Entry 5OEN (X-ray diffraction, 2.92 A resolution); this record covers chains A and B.

Chain A:
Molecule: Interferon regulatory factor 9
Source organism: Mus musculus
Reference sequence: Q61179 (IRF9_MOUSE); numbering as in UniProt (aligned over 206-376)
Amino-acid sequence (171 residues; row label = number of the first residue in the row):
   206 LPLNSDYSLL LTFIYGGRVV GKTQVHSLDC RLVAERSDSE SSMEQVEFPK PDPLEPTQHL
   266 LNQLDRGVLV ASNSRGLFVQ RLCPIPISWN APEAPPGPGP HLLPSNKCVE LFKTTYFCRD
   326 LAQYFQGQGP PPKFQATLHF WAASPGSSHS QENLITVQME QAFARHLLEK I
Disordered / not traced: 349-354
Construct notes: engineered mutation A347 (Glu in Q61179), A348 (Glu in Q61179)
From the paper describing this entry:
  - specificity-determining residues: A276
  - mutagenesis - R236E/F283A, R236E/L274A/F283A: decreased binding to Signal transducer and activator of transcription (chain B)
  - mutagenesis - L233A/R236E/L274A/F283A, L233A/L274A/F283A: abolished binding to Signal transducer and activator of transcription (chain B)
  - mutagenesis - R324E/D325K/Q331E/Q333E/P335S, L326A/F330A/I376A (Kd 17 nM): unchanged binding to Signal transducer and activator of transcription (chain B)

Chain B:
Molecule: Signal transducer and activator of transcription
Source organism: Mus musculus
Reference sequence: Q3UDU1 (Q3UDU1_MOUSE); numbering as in UniProt (aligned over 141-315)
Amino-acid sequence (175 residues; each row starts with the number of its first residue):
   141 QLEIENRIQG LHVDIEFLVR SIRQLKDEQD VFSFRYTVFS LKKTSSSDPH QSQQAQLVQA
   201 TANKVDRMRK EVLDISKGLV GRLTTLVDLL LPKLDEWKVQ QAASCIGAPP PELQLEQLEQ
   261 WLTAGAKFLF HLRQLLKQLK EMSHMLRYKG DMFGQGVDLQ NAQVMELLQR LLQRS
Disordered / not traced: 183-186
Construct notes: engineered mutation A242 (Gln in Q3UDU1), A243 (Lys in Q3UDU1)
From the paper describing this entry:
  - specificity-determining residues: V171
  - specificity-determining residues: V178 (by similarity / conservation)

Interface between chain A and chain B:
Contacting residue pairs (34; chain A residue first):
  L208(A) - H190(B)
  L233(A) - Q193(B)
  D234(A) - R175(B)  salt bridge
  D234(A) - L197(B)
  R236(A) - D167(B)  salt bridge
  S244(A) - Q164(B)
  E245(A) - Q164(B)
  E245(A) - K204(B)  salt bridge
  E245(A) - M208(B)
  S246(A) - E168(B)  hydrogen bond
  S247(A) - E168(B)  hydrogen bond (backbone-side chain)
  S247(A) - R175(B)  hydrogen bond
  S247(A) - T201(B)
  M248(A) - V171(B)  hydrophobic
  M248(A) - F174(B)  hydrophobic
  M248(A) - R175(B)
  D270(A) - R163(B)  salt bridge
  R271(A) - K166(B)
  R271(A) - D170(B)  salt bridge
  L274(A) - F174(B)  hydrophobic
  A276(A) - F174(B)  hydrophobic
  N278(A) - V178(B)
  N278(A) - Q194(B)  hydrogen bond
  S279(A) - H190(B)
  R280(A) - V178(B)  hydrogen bond (side chain-backbone)
  R280(A) - F179(B)
  R280(A) - L181(B)  hydrogen bond (side chain-backbone)
  R280(A) - K182(B)
  F283(A) - V178(B)  hydrophobic
  Q285(A) - F174(B)
  C313(A) - F174(B)  hydrophobic
  C313(A) - T177(B)
  C313(A) - V178(B)  hydrophobic
  E315(A) - L181(B)
Interface residues without a listed pair, chain A (25 interface residues in all): L206, Y212, V275, V284, L287
Interface residues without a listed pair, chain B (23 interface residues in all): D188, Q191
From the paper, about this interface:
  - residue pairs: D234(A)-F174(B), L274(A)-F174(B), A276(A)-F174(B) (hydrophobic contact), F283(A)-F174(B)
  - interface residues, chain A: L233(A), R236(A), S247(A), M248(A), N278(A), Q285(A)
  - interface residues, chain B: D167(B), D170(B), V171(B), R175(B), V178(B), Q194(B), L197(B)
  - hot spots on chain B (mutagenesis) - F174D: abolished binding to Interferon regulatory factor 9 (chain A)
  - hot spots on chain B (mutagenesis) - V171E (250-fold): decreased binding to Interferon regulatory factor 9 (chain A)

Summary:
25 residues of chain A face 23 of chain B across their interface; the contacts include 6 hydrogen bonds and 5
salt bridges. Polar contacts include D234(A)-R175(B), R236(A)-D167(B) and E245(A)-K204(B). The paper describes
contacts between D234(A) and F174(B), L274(A) and F174(B) and F283(A) and F174(B); a hydrophobic contact
between A276(A) and F174(B). From the paper: R236E/F283A and R236E/L274A/F283A of chain A reduce binding to
Signal transducer and activator of transcription (chain B); interface residues L233(A), R236(A) and D167(B)
among others; 8 substitutions were tested in all.
Here chain A is Interferon regulatory factor 9 and chain B is Signal transducer and activator of
transcription, both from Mus musculus. Entry 5OEN (Crystal Structure of STAT2 in complex with IRF9) was
determined by X-ray diffraction together with 5OEM from the same study.
